7EWM - chains B and C of the 3 polymer chains in the assembly; structure by X-ray diffraction, 2.90 A resolution.

[Chain B]
Molecule: Cop9 signalosome complex subunit 12
Source organism: Saccharomyces cerevisiae S288C
UniProtKB: P47130 (CSN12_YEAST); numbering as in UniProt (aligned over 1-423)
Amino-acid sequence (423 residues; numbered 1 to 423; the number before each row is that of its first residue):
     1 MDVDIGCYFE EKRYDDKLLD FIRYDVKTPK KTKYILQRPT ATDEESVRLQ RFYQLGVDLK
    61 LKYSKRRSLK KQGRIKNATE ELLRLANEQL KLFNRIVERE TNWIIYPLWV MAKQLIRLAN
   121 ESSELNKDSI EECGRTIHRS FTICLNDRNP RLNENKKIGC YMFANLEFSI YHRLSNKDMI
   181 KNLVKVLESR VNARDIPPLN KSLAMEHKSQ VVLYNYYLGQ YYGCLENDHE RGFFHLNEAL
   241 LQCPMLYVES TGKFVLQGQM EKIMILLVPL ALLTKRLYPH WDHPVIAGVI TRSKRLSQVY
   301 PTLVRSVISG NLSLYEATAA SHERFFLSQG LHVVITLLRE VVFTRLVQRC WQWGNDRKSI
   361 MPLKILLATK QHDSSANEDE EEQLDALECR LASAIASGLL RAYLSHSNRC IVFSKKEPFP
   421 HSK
Disordered / not traced: 1-5, 370-378

[Chain C]
Molecule: 26S proteasome complex subunit SEM1
Source organism: Saccharomyces cerevisiae S288C
UniProtKB: O94742 (SEM1_YEAST); numbering as in UniProt (aligned over 1-89)
Amino-acid sequence (89 residues; each row starts with the number of its first residue):
     1 MSTDVAAAQA QSKIDLTKKK NEEINKKSLE EDDEFEDFPI DTWANGETIK SNAVTQTNIW
    61 EENWDDVEVD DDFTNELKAE LDRYKRENQ
Disordered / not traced: 1-31
Curated features (UniProtKB/Swiss-Prot):
  - modified residue: Ser-2 (N-acetylserine), Ser-12 (Phosphoserine)

[How chain B and chain C interact]
Pairs across the interface (94; chain B residue first):
  Tyr-106(B) / Asp-41(C)  hydrogen bond
  Lys-113(B) / Glu-36(C)  hydrogen bond (side chain-backbone)
  Arg-117(B) / Asp-37(C)  salt bridge
  Asn-120(B) / Glu-34(C)
  Ser-169(B) / Glu-36(C)  hydrogen bond
  Glu-206(B) / Thr-42(C)  hydrogen bond (backbone-side chain)
  His-207(B) / Asp-41(C)  salt bridge
  His-207(B) / Thr-42(C)
  Lys-208(B) / Asp-41(C)  hydrogen bond (backbone-backbone)
  Lys-208(B) / Thr-42(C)
  Lys-208(B) / Trp-43(C)
  Lys-208(B) / Ala-44(C)
  Lys-208(B) / Asn-45(C)
  Ser-209(B) / Phe-38(C)
  Ser-209(B) / Asp-41(C)  hydrogen bond (backbone-backbone)
  Ser-209(B) / Trp-43(C)
  Leu-213(B) / Phe-35(C)  hydrophobic
  Leu-213(B) / Phe-38(C)  hydrophobic
  Tyr-216(B) / Phe-35(C)  hydrophobic
  Asn-237(B) / Trp-60(C)  hydrogen bond
  Glu-238(B) / Lys-50(C)  salt bridge
  Leu-240(B) / Ile-49(C)
  Leu-240(B) / Ile-59(C)  hydrophobic
  Leu-241(B) / Thr-48(C)
  Leu-241(B) / Ile-49(C)  hydrogen bond (backbone-backbone)
  Leu-241(B) / Lys-50(C)  hydrogen bond (backbone-backbone)
  Gln-242(B) / Trp-43(C)  hydrogen bond (backbone-side chain)
  Gln-242(B) / Thr-48(C)
  Gln-242(B) / Lys-50(C)
  Cys-243(B) / Thr-48(C)
  Cys-243(B) / Ile-49(C)  hydrogen bond (backbone-backbone)
  Pro-244(B) / Trp-43(C)
  Pro-244(B) / Glu-47(C)
  Met-245(B) / Glu-47(C)  hydrogen bond (backbone-backbone)
  Met-245(B) / Ile-49(C)  hydrophobic
  Leu-246(B) / Glu-47(C)
  Leu-256(B) / Phe-38(C)  hydrophobic
  Leu-256(B) / Pro-39(C)
  Leu-256(B) / Trp-43(C)  hydrophobic
  Gln-259(B) / Phe-35(C)  hydrogen bond (side chain-backbone)
  Gln-259(B) / Asp-37(C)
  Gln-259(B) / Phe-38(C)
  Lys-262(B) / Phe-35(C)
  Leu-267(B) / Trp-60(C)  hydrophobic
  Ala-271(B) / Trp-60(C)  hydrophobic
  Arg-276(B) / Trp-64(C)
  Leu-277(B) / Trp-60(C)
  Leu-277(B) / Glu-61(C)
  Leu-277(B) / Glu-62(C)
  Tyr-278(B) / Trp-60(C)
  Tyr-278(B) / Glu-61(C)  hydrogen bond (backbone-backbone)
  Tyr-278(B) / Asn-63(C)  hydrogen bond
  Tyr-278(B) / Val-67(C)
  Pro-279(B) / Ile-59(C)
  Pro-279(B) / Trp-60(C)
  Pro-279(B) / Glu-61(C)
  His-280(B) / Asn-58(C)
  His-280(B) / Ile-59(C)  hydrogen bond (backbone-backbone)
  His-280(B) / Glu-61(C)  salt bridge
  His-283(B) / Thr-57(C)  hydrogen bond (side chain-backbone)
  His-283(B) / Asn-58(C)
  His-283(B) / Ile-59(C)
  Pro-284(B) / Gln-56(C)
  Val-285(B) / Ile-49(C)  hydrophobic
  Arg-305(B) / Val-69(C)
  Arg-305(B) / Asp-71(C)
  Val-307(B) / Trp-64(C)
  Ile-308(B) / Trp-64(C)  hydrophobic
  Ile-308(B) / Val-67(C)  hydrophobic
  Ser-309(B) / Val-69(C)
  Ser-309(B) / Phe-73(C)
  Gly-310(B) / Phe-73(C)
  Asn-311(B) / Phe-73(C)
  Arg-345(B) / Trp-64(C)  hydrogen bond (side chain-backbone)
  Arg-345(B) / Val-67(C)  hydrogen bond (side chain-backbone)
  Gln-348(B) / Asp-65(C)
  Arg-349(B) / Val-67(C)  hydrogen bond (side chain-backbone)
  Arg-349(B) / Leu-81(C)
  Cys-350(B) / Leu-81(C)  hydrophobic
  Trp-353(B) / Glu-68(C)  hydrogen bond
  Trp-353(B) / Thr-74(C)
  Trp-353(B) / Lys-78(C)
  Trp-353(B) / Asp-82(C)
  Trp-353(B) / Lys-85(C)  hydrogen bond (backbone-side chain)
  Gly-354(B) / Lys-85(C)
  Asp-356(B) / Lys-85(C)  salt bridge
  Pro-362(B) / Tyr-84(C)
  Lys-364(B) / Tyr-84(C)
  Ile-365(B) / Leu-81(C)  hydrophobic
  Ile-365(B) / Tyr-84(C)  hydrophobic
  Ala-368(B) / Glu-80(C)
  Thr-369(B) / Glu-80(C)
  His-421(B) / Trp-64(C)
  His-421(B) / Asp-65(C)  salt bridge
Other interface residues (no listed pair), chain B (63 interface residues in all): Met-205, Val-212, Tyr-217, Val-255, Met-260, Val-268, Leu-272, Ile-286, Val-341, Leu-346, Phe-419
Other interface residues (no listed pair), chain C (41 interface residues in all): Ile-40, Asn-52, Asp-70, Leu-77

[In short]
The interface between chain B and chain C involves 63 residues on one side and 41 on the other; the contacts
include 22 hydrogen bonds and 6 salt bridges. Polar pairs include Arg-117(B)/Asp-37(C), His-207(B)/Asp-41(C)
and Glu-238(B)/Lys-50(C).
Chain B is Cop9 signalosome complex subunit 12 and chain C is 26S proteasome complex subunit SEM1, both from
Saccharomyces cerevisiae S288C; the structure, Native crystal structure of S. cerevisiae Csn12 in complex with
Thp3 and Sem1, was determined by X-ray diffraction, deposited together with 7EWF.
